Entry 2HK6 (X-ray diffraction, 1.71 A resolution); this record covers chain A.

# Chain A
Molecule: Ferrochelatase
From: Bacillus subtilis
Notes: EC 4.99.1.1
Reference sequence: P32396 (HEMH_BACSU); residues 1-310 here = UniProt positions 1-310
Amino-acid sequence (310 residues; numbered 1 to 310; the number before each row is that of its first residue):
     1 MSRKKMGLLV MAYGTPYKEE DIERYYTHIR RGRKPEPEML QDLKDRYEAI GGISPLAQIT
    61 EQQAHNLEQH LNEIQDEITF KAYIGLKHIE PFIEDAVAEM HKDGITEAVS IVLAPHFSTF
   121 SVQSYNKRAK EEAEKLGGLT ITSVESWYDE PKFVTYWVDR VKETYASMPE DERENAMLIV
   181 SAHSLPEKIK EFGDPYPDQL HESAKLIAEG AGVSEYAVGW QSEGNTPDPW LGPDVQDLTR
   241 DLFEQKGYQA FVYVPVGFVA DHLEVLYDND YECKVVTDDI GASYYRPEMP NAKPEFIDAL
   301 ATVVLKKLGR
Unresolved in the structure: 1
Swiss-Prot annotation at these positions:
  - binding site (Fe-coproporphyrin III): Tyr-13, Arg-30, Arg-46, Tyr-47, Ser-54, Tyr-125
  - binding site (N-methylmesoporphyrin): Tyr-13, Arg-31 to Arg-33, His-183, Lys-188
  - binding site (Mg(2+)): Glu-20, Arg-46, Asp-268, Glu-272
  - binding site (Fe(2+)): His-183, Glu-264
  - mutagenesis: Tyr-13 (Y13F: No change in activity; Y13M: Changes the metal specificity of the enzyme ...), Lys-87 (K87A: Retains 92% of activity), His-88 (H88A: Retains 5% of activity), His-183 (H183A/C: Loss of activity), Glu-264 (E264Q: Retains 21% of activity; E264V: Retains less than 1% of activity), Glu-272 (E272S: Abolishes the effect of Mg(2+))
Bound ions: Mg2+ near Glu-20 (its only coordinating residue here); Fe ion site 1: His-65, Gln-69; Fe ion site 2: His-70, Glu-73; Fe ion site 3: His-183, Glu-264; Fe ion site 4 near His-201 (its only coordinating residue here)

# Overview
The Fe ion site 1 is built by His-65 and Gln-69. His-70 and Glu-73 coordinate Fe ion site 2. UniProt lists 6
Fe-coproporphyrin III-binding residues, 6 N-methylmesoporphyrin-binding residues, 4 Mg2+-binding residues and
Fe2+-binding residues His-183 and Glu-264.
Chain A is Ferrochelatase (Bacillus subtilis); the structure, Crystal Structure of B. subtilis ferrochelatase
with Iron bound at the active site, was determined by X-ray diffraction, deposited together with 2H1V and
2H1W.
